Entry 5XLO (electron microscopy, 3.80 A resolution); this record covers chains C and M of the 9 polymer chains in the assembly.

[Chain C]
Name: CRISPR-associated protein Csy3
Organism: Pseudomonas aeruginosa (strain UCBPP-PA14)
Reference sequence: Q02MM1 (CSY3_PSEAB); residue numbers follow UniProt; this construct covers 1-342
Amino-acid sequence (342 residues; row label = number of the first residue in the row):
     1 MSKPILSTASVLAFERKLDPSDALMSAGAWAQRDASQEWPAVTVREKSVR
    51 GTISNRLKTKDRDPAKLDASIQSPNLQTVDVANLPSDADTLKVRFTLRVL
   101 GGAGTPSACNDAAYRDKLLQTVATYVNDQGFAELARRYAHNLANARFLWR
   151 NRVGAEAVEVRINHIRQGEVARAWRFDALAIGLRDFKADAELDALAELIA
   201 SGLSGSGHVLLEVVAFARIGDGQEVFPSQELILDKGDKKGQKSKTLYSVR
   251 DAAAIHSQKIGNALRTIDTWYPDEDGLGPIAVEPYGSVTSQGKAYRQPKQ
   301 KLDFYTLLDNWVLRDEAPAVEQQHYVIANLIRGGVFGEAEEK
Not modelled in the structure: 1-14, 341-342

[Chain M]
Name: Uncharacterized protein AcrF1
Organism: Pseudomonas phage JBD30
Reference sequence: L7P7M1 (L7P7M1_9CAUD); residue numbers follow UniProt; this construct covers 1-78
Amino-acid sequence (78 residues; row label = number of the first residue in the row):
     1 MKFIKYLSTAHLNYMNIAVYENGSKIKARVENVVNGKSVGARDFDSTEQL
    51 ESWFYGLPGSGLGRIENAMNEISRRENP

[How chain C and chain M interact]
Residue-residue contacts (6; chain C residue first):
  Q241(C) - L12(M)
  Q241(C) - L62(M)
  S243(C) - L12(M)
  S243(C) - E66(M)
  K244(C) - E66(M)  salt bridge
  K244(C) - N70(M)
Other interface residues (no listed pair), chain C (4 interface residues in all): K242
Other interface residues (no listed pair), chain M (6 interface residues in all): G63, N67

[Summary]
Chain C and chain M form an interface of 4 and 6 residues respectively, with 1 salt bridge. The salt-bridged
pair is K244(C)-E66(M).
Chain C is CRISPR-associated protein Csy3 (Pseudomonas aeruginosa (strain UCBPP-PA14)) and chain M is
Uncharacterized protein AcrF1 (Pseudomonas phage JBD30); the structure, Anti-CRISPR proteins AcrF1/2 bound to
Csy surveillance complex with a 32nt spacer crRNA backbone region, was determined by electron microscopy,
deposited together with 5XLP.
